PDB entry 1J9R | X-ray diffraction, 2.00 A resolution | chains B and C of the 3 polymer chains in the assembly

[Chain B (and C)]
Protein: Copper-containing nitrite reductase
Source organism: Alcaligenes faecalis
Notes: EC 1.7.99.3; chain C of this document is another copy of the same molecule, construct and numbering; everything in this record applies to it too
Reference sequence: P38501 (NIR_ALCFA); residues 4-340 here correspond to UniProt positions 40-376 (UniProt number = residue number + 36)
Sequence (341 residues; numbered 4 to 344; the number before each row is that of its first residue):
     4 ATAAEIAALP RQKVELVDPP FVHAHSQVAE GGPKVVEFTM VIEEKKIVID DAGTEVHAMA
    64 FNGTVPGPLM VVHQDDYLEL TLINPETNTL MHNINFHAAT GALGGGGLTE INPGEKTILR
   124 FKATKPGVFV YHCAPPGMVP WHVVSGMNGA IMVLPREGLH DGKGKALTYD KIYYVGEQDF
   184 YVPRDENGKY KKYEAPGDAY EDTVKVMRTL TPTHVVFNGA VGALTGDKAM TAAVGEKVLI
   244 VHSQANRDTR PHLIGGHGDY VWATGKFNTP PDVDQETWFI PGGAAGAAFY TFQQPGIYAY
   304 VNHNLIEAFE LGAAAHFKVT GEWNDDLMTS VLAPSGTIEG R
Unresolved in the structure: 340-344
Construct notes: engineered mutation Asn-98 (Asp134 in P38501); cloning artifact (341-344)
Metal / ion sites: Cu ion site 1: His-95, Cys-136, Met-150; Cu ion site 2: His-100, His-135 (together with nitrite ion) (shared with His-306(C) of chain C); Cu ion site 3: Cys-136, His-145; Cu ion site 4: His-306 (together with nitrite ion) (shared with 2 residues of chain A)
Ligand contacts:
  - nitrite ion (NO2), molecule 1: Asn-98, His-100, His-135
  - nitrite ion (NO2), molecule 2: His-255, Ile-257, His-306, Leu-308

[Interface between chain B and chain C]
Residue-residue contacts - 109 pairs, chain B then chain C:
  Ala-4(B) with Asp-329(C), hydrogen bond (backbone-side chain)
  Ile-9(B) with Asp-329(C)
  Tyr-80(B) with Asp-329(C), hydrogen bond
  Glu-82(B) with Val-334(C)
  Asn-98(B) with Ile-257(C)
  His-100(B) with His-255(C); His-260(C), hydrogen bond (backbone-side chain); Glu-279(C), salt bridge; His-306(C), hydrogen bond
  Ala-101(B) with His-260(C)
  Ala-102(B) with Gly-258(C); His-260(C); Met-331(C), hydrophobic
  Thr-103(B) with Gly-258(C); His-260(C); Tyr-293(C); Gln-297(C), hydrogen bond (backbone-side chain); Met-331(C)
  Gly-104(B) with Gly-258(C), hydrogen bond (backbone-backbone); Gln-297(C); Trp-326(C); Met-331(C)
  Ala-105(B) with Trp-326(C); Met-331(C), hydrophobic
  Leu-106(B) with Ile-257(C), hydrophobic; Gly-258(C); Ile-300(C)
  Gly-107(B) with Gly-258(C); Met-331(C)
  Gly-108(B) with Met-331(C)
  Leu-111(B) with Met-331(C), hydrophobic; Pro-337(C)
  Glu-113(B) with Pro-337(C)
  Ile-114(B) with Pro-337(C), hydrophobic
  Gly-117(B) with Gly-339(C)
  Glu-118(B) with Ser-338(C)
  Lys-119(B) with Leu-335(C); Ala-336(C); Pro-337(C); Ser-338(C), hydrogen bond (backbone-backbone)
  Thr-120(B) with Leu-335(C), hydrogen bond (side chain-backbone); Ala-336(C); Pro-337(C)
  Ile-121(B) with Ser-333(C); Val-334(C), hydrogen bond (backbone-backbone); Leu-335(C), hydrogen bond (backbone-backbone)
  Leu-122(B) with Met-331(C), hydrophobic; Thr-332(C)
  Arg-123(B) with Asp-328(C), hydrogen bond (side chain-backbone); Met-331(C); Thr-332(C), hydrogen bond (backbone-backbone); Val-334(C)
  Phe-124(B) with Leu-330(C)
  Lys-125(B) with Asp-329(C), salt bridge; Leu-330(C), hydrogen bond (backbone-backbone)
  Thr-127(B) with Leu-330(C)
  Lys-128(B) with His-260(C); Asp-262(C), salt bridge; Asp-277(C), salt bridge
  Pro-129(B) with Asp-277(C)
  Val-131(B) with Glu-279(C)
  Phe-132(B) with Glu-279(C)
  Val-133(B) with Glu-279(C), hydrogen bond (backbone-side chain)
  His-135(B) with His-306(C)
  Val-142(B) with Leu-308(C), hydrophobic; Phe-312(C), hydrophobic
  Pro-143(B) with Leu-308(C); Ile-309(C); Phe-312(C)
  Val-146(B) with Leu-308(C), hydrophobic
  Tyr-184(B) with Ile-309(C)
  Val-207(B) with Glu-313(C)
  Met-210(B) with Ile-309(C)
  Arg-211(B) with Thr-214(C); Glu-313(C), salt bridge; Leu-314(C)
  Thr-212(B) with Thr-214(C)
  Leu-213(B) with Arg-250(C); Ile-309(C), hydrophobic; Glu-310(C); Leu-314(C), hydrophobic
  Ala-248(B) with His-306(C), hydrogen bond (backbone-side chain)
  Asn-249(B) with His-306(C); Asn-307(C); Leu-308(C), hydrogen bond (side chain-backbone); Ile-309(C)
  Asp-251(B) with Arg-253(C), salt bridge; Phe-282(C)
  Thr-267(B) with Asp-275(C); Gln-278(C), hydrogen bond
  Lys-269(B) with Val-276(C); Asp-277(C); Gln-278(C); Glu-279(C), salt bridge
  Asn-271(B) with Val-276(C); Asp-277(C), hydrogen bond
  Thr-272(B) with Asp-275(C); Val-276(C), hydrogen bond (side chain-backbone); Gln-278(C)
  Phe-282(B) with Phe-282(C), hydrophobic
  Pro-284(B) with Phe-282(C), hydrophobic
  Gly-285(B) with Arg-253(C); Thr-280(C); His-306(C)
  Gly-286(B) with Glu-279(C); Thr-280(C), hydrogen bond (backbone-side chain); His-306(C)
  Ala-287(B) with Glu-279(C)
  Ala-288(B) with Glu-279(C), hydrogen bond (backbone-side chain)
Other interface residues (no listed pair), chain B (56 interface residues in all): Thr-112
Other interface residues (no listed pair), chain C (44 interface residues in all): Pro-215, Thr-216, Gln-296, Tyr-301, Ala-302

[Overview]
56 residues of chain B and 44 residues of chain C are in contact, with 21 hydrogen bonds and 7 salt bridges.
Among the polar pairs are His-100(B)/Glu-279(C), Lys-125(B)/Asp-329(C) and Lys-128(B)/Asp-262(C). Chain B
binds nitrite ion. His-95(B), Cys-136(B) and Met-150(B) coordinate Cu ion site 1.
Chain B and chain C are both Copper-containing nitrite reductase (Alcaligenes faecalis); the structure,
Crystal structure of nitrite soaked reduced D98N AFNIR, was determined by X-ray diffraction (same publication
as 1J9Q, 1J9S and 1J9T).
